PDB entry 6S9K | X-ray diffraction, 1.60 A resolution | chains A and B

Chain A:
Name: 14-3-3 protein gamma
From: Homo sapiens
UniProtKB: P61981 (1433G_HUMAN); residues 1-234 here = UniProt positions 1-234
Sequence (234 residues; row label = number of the first residue in the row):
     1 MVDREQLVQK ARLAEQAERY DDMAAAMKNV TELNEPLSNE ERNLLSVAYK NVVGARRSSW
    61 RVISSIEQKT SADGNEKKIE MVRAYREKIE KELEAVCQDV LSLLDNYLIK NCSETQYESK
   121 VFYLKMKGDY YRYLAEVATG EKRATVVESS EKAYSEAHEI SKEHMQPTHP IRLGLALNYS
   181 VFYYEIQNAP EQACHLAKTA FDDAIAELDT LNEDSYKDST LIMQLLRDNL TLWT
Unresolved in the structure: 1, 71-75
Small-molecule neighbours:
  - 1,1,1,3,3,3-hexafluoropropan-2-ol (CFH), molecule 1: Glu15, Met23, Glu40, Asn43, Leu44, Val47
  - 1,1,1,3,3,3-hexafluoropropan-2-ol (CFH), molecule 2: Leu221, Gln224, Leu225, Asp228
Curated features (UniProtKB/Swiss-Prot):
  - site (Interaction with phosphoserine on interacting protein): Arg57, Arg132
  - modified residue: Met1 (N-acetylmethionine), Val2 (N-acetylvaline), Ser71 (Phosphoserine), Tyr133 (Phosphotyrosine), Thr145 (Phosphothreonine), Ser215 (Phosphoserine), Thr234 (Phosphothreonine)
  - natural variant: Glu15 (E15A: In DEE56; uncertain significance), Lys50 (K50Q: Found in an individual with autism; uncertain significance), Asp129 (D129E: In DEE56), Arg132 (R132C: In DEE56), Tyr133 (Y133S: Found in an individual with neurodevelopmental disorder)

Chain B:
Name: Caspase-2
Notes: EC 3.4.22.55
UniProtKB: P42575 (CASP2_HUMAN); numbering as in UniProt (aligned over 135-168)
Sequence (34 residues; row label = number of the first residue in the row):
   135 DYDLSLPFPV CESCPLYKKL RLSTDTVEHS LDNK
Unresolved in the structure: 135-136, 159-168
Modified positions: Ser139 (phosphoserine; SEP); Ser164 (phosphoserine; SEP)
Small-molecule neighbours:
  - 1,1,1,3,3,3-hexafluoropropan-2-ol (CFH), molecule 1: Pro143, Cys145, Ser147, Cys148, Lys152
  - 1,1,1,3,3,3-hexafluoropropan-2-ol (CFH), molecule 2: Leu154, Ser157, Thr158
Curated features (UniProtKB/Swiss-Prot):
  - modified residue: Ser157 (Phosphoserine)

How chain A and chain B interact:
Contacting residue pairs (30; chain A residue first):
  Asn43(A) with Val144(B); Cys145(B)
  Val47(A) with Pro143(B), hydrophobic
  Arg57(A) with Asp137(B), salt bridge; Ser139(B)
  Arg132(A) with Ser139(B)
  Tyr133(A) with Ser139(B)
  Pro170(A) with Val144(B), hydrophobic
  Leu177(A) with Leu138(B); Ser139(B); Leu140(B)
  Asn178(A) with Ser139(B); Leu140(B), hydrogen bond (side chain-backbone)
  Val181(A) with Leu138(B)
  Glu185(A) with Leu138(B)
  Asp214(A) with Glu146(B)
  Asp218(A) with Phe142(B); Val144(B); Cys145(B); Lys153(B), salt bridge
  Leu221(A) with Phe142(B), hydrophobic; Lys153(B); Leu154(B), hydrophobic
  Ile222(A) with Leu140(B), hydrophobic; Phe142(B), hydrophobic
  Leu225(A) with Pro141(B); Phe142(B), hydrophobic
  Asn229(A) with Leu138(B), hydrogen bond (side chain-backbone)
  Leu232(A) with Leu138(B), hydrophobic
  Trp233(A) with Leu138(B), hydrophobic
Interface residues without a listed pair, chain A (24 interface residues in all): Glu15, Arg61, Lys125, Gly174, Glu213, Lys217
Interface residues without a listed pair, chain B (15 interface residues in all): Leu150, Lys152, Ser157

Summary:
Chain A and chain B form an interface of 24 and 15 residues respectively, with 2 hydrogen bonds and 2 salt
bridges. Polar pairs include Arg57(A)-Asp137(B), Asp218(A)-Lys153(B) and Asn178(A)-Leu140(B).
1,1,1,3,3,3-hexafluoropropan-2-ol is bound between chain A and chain B.
Chain A is 14-3-3 protein gamma (Homo sapiens) and chain B is Caspase-2; the structure, Structure of 14-3-3
gamma in complex with caspase-2 peptide containing 14-3-3 binding motif Ser139 and NLS, was determined by
X-ray diffraction (same publication as 6SAD).
